5NNR - chains A and B of the 3 polymer chains in the assembly; structure by X-ray diffraction, 3.10 A resolution.

Chain A:
Name: N-terminal acetyltransferase-like protein
Organism: Chaetomium thermophilum
UniProtKB: G0S4M4 (G0S4M4_CHATD); numbering as in UniProt (aligned over 2-744)
Chain sequence (751 residues; each row starts with the number of its first residue; numbers below 1 keep their minus sign (Met-6 is residue -6)):
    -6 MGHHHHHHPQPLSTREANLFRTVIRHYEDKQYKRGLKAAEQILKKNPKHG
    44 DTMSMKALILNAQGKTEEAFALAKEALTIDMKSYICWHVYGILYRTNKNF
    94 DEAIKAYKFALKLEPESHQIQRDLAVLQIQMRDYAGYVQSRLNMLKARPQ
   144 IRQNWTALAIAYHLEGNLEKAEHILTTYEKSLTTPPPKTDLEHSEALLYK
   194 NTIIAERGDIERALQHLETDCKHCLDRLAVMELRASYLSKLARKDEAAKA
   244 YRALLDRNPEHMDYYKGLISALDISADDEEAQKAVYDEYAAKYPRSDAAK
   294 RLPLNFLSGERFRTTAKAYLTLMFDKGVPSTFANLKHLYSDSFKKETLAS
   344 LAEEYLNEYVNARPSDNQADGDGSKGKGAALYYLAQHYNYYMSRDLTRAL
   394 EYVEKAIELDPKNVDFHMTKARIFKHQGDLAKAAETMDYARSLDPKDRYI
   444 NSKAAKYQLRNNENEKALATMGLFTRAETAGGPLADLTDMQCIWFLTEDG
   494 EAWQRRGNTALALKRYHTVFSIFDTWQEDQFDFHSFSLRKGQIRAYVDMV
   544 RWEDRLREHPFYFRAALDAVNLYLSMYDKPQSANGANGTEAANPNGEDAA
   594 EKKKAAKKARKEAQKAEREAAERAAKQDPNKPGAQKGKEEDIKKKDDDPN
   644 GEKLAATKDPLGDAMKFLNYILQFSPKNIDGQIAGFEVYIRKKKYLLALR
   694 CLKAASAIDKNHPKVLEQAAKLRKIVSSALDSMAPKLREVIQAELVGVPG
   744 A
Not modelled in the structure: -6 to 3, 355-364, 574-637, 744
Differences from the reference sequence: initiating methionine (-6); expression tag (-5 to 1); conflict Lys707 (Asn in G0S4M4), Asp724 (Gly in G0S4M4)

Chain B:
Name: Naa10
Organism: Chaetomium thermophilum
UniProtKB: G0SEE8 (G0SEE8_CHATD); residues 1-189 here = UniProt positions 1-189
Chain sequence (195 residues; numbered 1 to 195; the number before each row is that of its first residue):
     1 MDIRLLRPSDIPLIQHANLENLPENYFLKYYLYHALSWPQLSFVAVDVSR
    51 PAKSPYDYPKIVGYVLAKMEEEPADGVPHGHITSLSVMRTHRRLGIAEKL
   101 MRQSQLAMVETYNAHYVSLHVRVSNKAAIHLYRDTLGFKTEKVEAKYYAD
   151 GEDAYCMKLDLTALREQIAAQREKELEEDKAAAGSNGVNHHHHHH
Not modelled in the structure: 176-195
Differences from the reference sequence: expression tag (190-195)
Modified residues: Met1 (N-formylmethionine; FME)

Interface between chain A and chain B:
Contacting residue pairs (104; chain A residue first):
  Leu184(A) with Thr111(B); Tyr112(B), hydrophobic
  Glu188(A) with Gln40(B), hydrogen bond
  Leu218(A) with Glu110(B); Thr111(B), hydrogen bond (backbone-side chain)
  Asp219(A) with Gln40(B)
  Arg220(A) with Glu110(B), hydrogen bond (backbone-side chain); Arg172(B)
  Leu221(A) with Glu110(B)
  Arg250(A) with Gln103(B), hydrogen bond (backbone-side chain); Leu106(B); Glu110(B), salt bridge
  Asn251(A) with Ile3(B), hydrogen bond (side chain-backbone); Gln103(B)
  Glu253(A) with Met1(B); Asp2(B); Ile3(B), hydrogen bond (backbone-backbone); Lys99(B), salt bridge
  His254(A) with Asp2(B), salt bridge; Ile3(B); Arg4(B)
  Met255(A) with Asp2(B), hydrogen bond (backbone-side chain)
  Arg288(A) with Glu98(B), salt bridge; Lys99(B), hydrogen bond (backbone-side chain)
  Lys319(A) with Arg93(B), hydrogen bond (backbone-side chain)
  Val321(A) with Arg93(B); Leu94(B), hydrophobic
  Pro322(A) with Arg92(B)
  Ser323(A) with Thr90(B); Leu94(B)
  Ala326(A) with Ser49(B)
  Asn327(A) with Met1(B)
  His330(A) with Ser49(B)
  Lys368(A) with Arg93(B)
  Val407(A) with Arg89(B)
  Asp408(A) with Arg89(B)
  Asp437(A) with Arg89(B), salt bridge
  Asp440(A) with Arg89(B), salt bridge; Arg92(B), salt bridge
  Arg441(A) with Leu19(B), hydrogen bond (side chain-backbone); Glu20(B); Leu22(B), hydrogen bond (side chain-backbone); Asn25(B), hydrogen bond
  Tyr442(A) with Glu20(B), hydrogen bond (backbone-backbone); Asn21(B); Met88(B), hydrophobic; Thr90(B)
  Ile443(A) with Arg89(B)
  Ser445(A) with Glu20(B)
  Asp482(A) with Phe27(B)
  Met483(A) with Leu19(B); Asn25(B); Phe27(B), hydrophobic
  Gln484(A) with Gln15(B), hydrogen bond; Leu19(B); Phe27(B); Leu28(B), hydrogen bond (side chain-backbone)
  Cys485(A) with Leu19(B), hydrophobic
  Trp487(A) with His16(B)
  Trp519(A) with Pro12(B), hydrophobic; Gln15(B); Leu28(B)
  Asp522(A) with Leu28(B); Lys29(B); Leu32(B)
  Asp525(A) with Lys29(B), salt bridge
  Phe526(A) with Lys29(B); Leu32(B), hydrophobic; Tyr33(B); Leu36(B), hydrophobic
  Phe529(A) with Tyr33(B), hydrophobic; Ser37(B)
  Ser530(A) with Leu36(B)
  Lys533(A) with Ser37(B); Glu71(B), salt bridge
  Gln535(A) with Leu36(B); Ser37(B); Pro39(B); Gln40(B), hydrogen bond; Tyr112(B), hydrogen bond
  Ala538(A) with Ala35(B); Leu36(B)
  Asp541(A) with Pro8(B)
  Met542(A) with Leu36(B), hydrophobic
  Trp545(A) with Pro8(B); Ser9(B); Pro12(B)
  Arg548(A) with Ser9(B); Tyr58(B), hydrogen bond
  Glu551(A) with Tyr56(B); Tyr58(B), hydrogen bond
  His552(A) with Pro12(B); Leu13(B); Tyr58(B)
  Pro553(A) with Tyr56(B); Tyr58(B)
  Phe554(A) with Leu13(B), hydrophobic; His16(B)
  Phe667(A) with Tyr56(B)
  Ser668(A) with Tyr56(B)
  Pro669(A) with Tyr56(B)
  Lys670(A) with Tyr56(B), hydrogen bond (backbone-side chain)
  Asn671(A) with Pro55(B); Tyr56(B)
Also at the interface, not in a pair above, chain A (65 interface residues in all): Asp290, Ala291, Arg294, Lys439, Lys446, Phe467, Arg469, Gln523, Arg537, Tyr539
Also at the interface, not in a pair above, chain B (54 interface residues in all): Leu5, Pro23, Tyr26, Phe43, Val48, Ser54, Asp57, His91, Ala107, Ser124

Summary:
65 residues of chain A and 54 residues of chain B are in contact, with 20 hydrogen bonds and 9 salt bridges.
Among the polar pairs are Arg250(A)-Glu110(B), Glu253(A)-Lys99(B) and His254(A)-Asp2(B).
Chain A is N-terminal acetyltransferase-like protein and chain B is Naa10, both from Chaetomium thermophilum;
the structure, Structure of Naa15/Naa10 bound to HypK-THB, was determined by X-ray diffraction, deposited
together with 5NNP.
